4KNY - chains A and Y of the 4 polymer chains in the assembly; structure by X-ray diffraction, 2.94 A resolution.

# Chain A
Molecule: KDP operon transcriptional regulatory protein KdpE
Source organism: Escherichia coli
UniProtKB: P21866 (KDPE_ECOLI); residue numbers follow UniProt; this construct covers 3-225
Amino-acid sequence (227 residues; numbered -1 to 225; the number before each row is that of its first residue; numbers below 1 keep their minus sign (Gly-1 is residue -1)):
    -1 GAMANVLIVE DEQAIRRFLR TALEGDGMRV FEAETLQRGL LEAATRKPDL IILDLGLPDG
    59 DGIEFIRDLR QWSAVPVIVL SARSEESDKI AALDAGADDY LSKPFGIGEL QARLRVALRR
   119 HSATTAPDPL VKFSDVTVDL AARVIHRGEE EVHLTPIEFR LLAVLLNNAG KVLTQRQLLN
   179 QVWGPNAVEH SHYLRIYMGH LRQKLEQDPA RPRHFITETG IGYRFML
Not modelled in the structure: -1, 120-123
Construct notes: expression tag (-1 to 2)
UniProt features mapped onto this chain:
  - DNA-binding region: Asp126 to Leu225 (OmpR/PhoB-type)
  - modified residue: Asp52 (4-aspartylphosphate)
What the authors report for this chain:
  - mutagenesis - Q69A, E149A, E216A, R222A: increased signaling
  - mutagenesis - E216A: increased binding to Promoter DNA (chain Y)
  - conformationally variable residues (side-chain flip): Ser79, Tyr98, His151
  - contacts within the chain: Glu216-Arg222 (salt bridge)
  - mutagenesis - D52E: abolished signaling
  - mutagenesis - Q69E, Q69R: unchanged signaling
  - mutagenesis - D126A, H151A, K169A: decreased signaling
  - mutagenesis - D52A: abolished signaling in response to co-expressing histidine kinase KdpD
  - mutagenesis - D52A: unchanged signaling in response to overexpressed
  - post-translational modification sites: Asp52 (citing earlier work)
  - mutagenesis - D66A, W70A, R141A, R158A: decreased signaling in response to K+-limiting conditions
  - mutagenesis - E149A, R222A: unchanged binding to Promoter DNA (chain Y)

# Chain Y
Molecule: Promoter DNA
Sequence (30 nucleotides; numbered 1 to 30; the number before each row is that of its first residue):
     1 CATTTTTATA CTTTTTTTAC ACCCCGCCCG
Not modelled in the structure: 25-30

# How chain A and chain Y interact
Pairs across the interface (14; chain A residue first):
  His151(A) - DT3(Y)  salt bridge to the phosphate
  Thr153(A) - DT3(Y)  phosphate contact
  Thr153(A) - DT4(Y)  hydrogen bond to the phosphate
  Pro154(A) - DT4(Y)  phosphate contact
  Ile155(A) - DT4(Y)  hydrogen bond to the phosphate
  Ile155(A) - DT5(Y)  phosphate contact
  Trp181(A) - DT5(Y)  hydrogen bond to the phosphate
  Tyr191(A) - DT5(Y)  sugar contact
  Tyr191(A) - DT6(Y)  hydrogen bond to the phosphate
  Ile194(A) - DT6(Y)  base contact
  Tyr195(A) - DT4(Y)  hydrogen bond to the phosphate
  Tyr195(A) - DT5(Y)  base contact
  Thr217(A) - DT13(Y)  phosphate contact
  Thr217(A) - DT14(Y)  phosphate contact
Other interface residues (no listed pair), chain A (10 interface residues in all): His190
Other interface residues (no listed pair), chain Y (7 interface residues in all): DT7

# Summary
10 residues of chain A and 7 residues of chain Y are in contact, with 5 hydrogen bonds and 1 salt bridge.
Polar contacts include Thr153(A)-DT4(Y), Ile155(A)-DT4(Y) and Trp181(A)-DT5(Y). The paper reports that Q69A,
E149A and E216A of chain A, among others, increase signaling; a modification site at Asp52(A); 15
substitutions were tested in all.
Chain A is KDP operon transcriptional regulatory protein KdpE (Escherichia coli) and chain Y is Promoter DNA;
the structure, Crystal structure of the response regulator KdpE complexed to DNA in an active-like
conformation, was determined by X-ray diffraction (same publication as 4KFC and 4L85).
